PDB entry 5XKF | X-ray diffraction, 2.80 A resolution | chains C and D of the 6 polymer chains in the assembly

== Chain C ==
Molecule: Tubulin alpha-1B chain
From: Sus scrofa
UniProtKB: Q2XVP4 (TBA1B_PIG); residues 1-451 here = UniProt positions 1-451
Sequence (451 residues; each row starts with the number of its first residue):
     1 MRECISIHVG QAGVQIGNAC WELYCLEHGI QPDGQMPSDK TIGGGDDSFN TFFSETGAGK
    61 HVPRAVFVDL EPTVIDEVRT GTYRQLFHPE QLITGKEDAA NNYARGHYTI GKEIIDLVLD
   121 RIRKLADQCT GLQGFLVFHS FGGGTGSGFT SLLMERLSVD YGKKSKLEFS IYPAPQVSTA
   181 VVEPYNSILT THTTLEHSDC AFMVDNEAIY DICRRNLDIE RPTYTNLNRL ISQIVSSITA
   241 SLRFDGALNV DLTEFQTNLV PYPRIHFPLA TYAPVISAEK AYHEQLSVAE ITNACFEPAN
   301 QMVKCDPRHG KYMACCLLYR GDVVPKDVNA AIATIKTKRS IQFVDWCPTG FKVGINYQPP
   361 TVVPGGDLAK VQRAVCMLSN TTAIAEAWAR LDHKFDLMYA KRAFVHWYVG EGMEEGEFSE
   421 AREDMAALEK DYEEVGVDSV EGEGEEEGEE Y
Disordered / not traced: 441-451
Bound ions: Ca2+: D39, T41, G44, E55
Small-molecule neighbours:
  - 88U (N-(4-methoxyphenyl)-N,2-dimethyl-quinazolin-4-amine): T179, A180, V181
  - GTP (guanosine-5'-triphosphate): G10, Q11, A12, Q15, I16, D69, D98, A99, A100, N101, S140, G142, G143, G144, T145, G146, I171, P173, V177, S178, T179, E183, N206, Y224, L227, N228, I231
UniProt features mapped onto this chain:
  - motif: M1 to C4 (MREC motif)
  - active site: E254
  - binding site (GTP): G10, Q11, A12, Q15, E71, A99, S140, G143, G144, T145, G146, T179, E183, N206, Y224, N228, L252
  - binding site (Mg(2+)): E71
  - site: Y451 (Involved in polymerization)
  - modified residue: K40 (N6,N6,N6-trimethyllysine), S48 (Phosphoserine), S232 (Phosphoserine), Y282 (3'-nitrotyrosine), R339 (Omega-N-methylarginine), S439 (Phosphoserine), E443 (5-glutamyl polyglutamate), E445 (5-glutamyl polyglutamate), Y451 (3'-nitrotyrosine)
  - cross-link (Glycyl lysine isopeptide (Lys-Gly)): K326 (interchain with G-Cter in ubiquitin), K370 (interchain with G-Cter in ubiquitin)

== Chain D ==
Molecule: Tubulin beta chain
From: Sus scrofa
UniProtKB: A0A287AGU7 (A0A287AGU7_PIG); residues 1-445 here = UniProt positions 1-445
Sequence (445 residues; row label = number of the first residue in the row):
     1 MREIVHIQAG QCGNQIGAKF WEVISDEHGI DPTGSYHGDS DLQLERINVY YNEATGNKYV
    61 PRAILVDLEP GTMDSVRSGP FGQIFRPDNF VFGQSGAGNN WAKGHYTEGA ELVDSVLDVV
   121 RKESESCDCL QGFQLTHSLG GGTGSGMGTL LISKIREEYP DRIMNTFSVM PSPKVSDTVV
   181 EPYNATLSVH QLVENTDETY CIDNEALYDI CFRTLKLTTP TYGDLNHLVS ATMSGVTTCL
   241 RFPGQLNADL RKLAVNMVPF PRLHFFMPGF APLTSRGSQQ YRALTVPELT QQMFDSKNMM
   301 AACDPRHGRY LTVAAIFRGR MSMKEVDEQM LNVQNKNSSY FVEWIPNNVK TAVCDIPPRG
   361 LKMSATFIGN STAIQELFKR ISEQFTAMFR RKAFLHWYTG EGMDEMEFTE AESNMNDLVS
   421 EYQQYQDATA DEQGEFEEEE GEDEA
Disordered / not traced: 274-283, 432-445
Small-molecule neighbours:
  - 88U (N-(4-methoxyphenyl)-N,2-dimethyl-quinazolin-4-amine): V236, C239, L240, L246, A248, K252, L253, N256, M257, T312, V313, A314, A315, I316, N348, K350, T351, A352
  - GTP (guanosine-5'-triphosphate): G10, Q11, C12, Q15, I16, D67, G96, A97, G98, N99, N100, S138, G140, G141, G142, T143, G144, S145, V169, P171, V175, S176, E181, N204, L207, Y222, L225, N226

== Interface between chain C and chain D ==
Contacting residue pairs - 54 pairs, chain C then chain D:
  K96(C) with D128(D), salt bridge
  E97(C) with R2(D); C129(D); R162(D), salt bridge
  D98(C) with R2(D), salt bridge; D249(D); K252(D), salt bridge
  A100(C) with R251(D); K252(D); V255(D)
  N101(C) with K252(D); N256(D), hydrogen bond
  R105(C) with R251(D)
  P175(C) with N347(D)
  S178(C) with K350(D), hydrogen bond
  T179(C) with L246(D); N256(D)
  A180(C) with N256(D)
  V181(C) with N256(D), hydrogen bond (backbone-side chain); N347(D); N348(D)
  V182(C) with N256(D)
  E220(C) with K324(D)
  R221(C) with M323(D); D327(D), salt bridge
  T223(C) with Q245(D)
  Y224(C) with Q245(D)
  K394(C) with P346(D); N347(D)
  L397(C) with E343(D); W344(D); P346(D), hydrophobic; A430(D), hydrophobic
  M398(C) with W344(D), hydrogen bond (backbone-backbone); P346(D)
  K401(C) with F260(D); W344(D); T429(D), hydrogen bond (side chain-backbone)
  R402(C) with F260(D)
  A403(C) with P259(D); F260(D), hydrophobic
  F404(C) with V255(D); N256(D); V258(D); P259(D), hydrogen bond (backbone-backbone); T312(D); I345(D), hydrophobic
  H406(C) with V258(D); P259(D); F260(D); P261(D)
  W407(C) with A254(D); V255(D), hydrogen bond (side chain-backbone); V258(D), hydrogen bond (side chain-backbone)
Other interface residues (no listed pair), chain C (27 interface residues in all): P72, Y210
Other interface residues (no listed pair), chain D (33 interface residues in all): M1, D197, M257, A428

== Summary ==
27 residues of chain C face 33 of chain D across their interface, with 8 hydrogen bonds and 5 salt bridges.
Polar pairs include K96(C)-D128(D), E97(C)-R162(D) and D98(C)-R2(D). Compound 88U is bound between chain C and
chain D. Ligands of chain C: GTP.
Here chain C is Tubulin alpha-1B chain and chain D is Tubulin beta chain, both from Sus scrofa. Entry 5XKF
(Crystal structure of T2R-TTL-MPC6827 complex) was determined by X-ray diffraction.
